9IUI - chains A and B; structure by X-ray diffraction, 1.93 A resolution.

# Chain A
Molecule: Disks large homolog 4
Organism: Rattus norvegicus
Notes: fragment: GK domain
Reference sequence: P31016 (DLG4_RAT); residue numbers follow UniProt; this construct covers 531-713
Chain sequence (189 residues; each row starts with the number of its first residue):
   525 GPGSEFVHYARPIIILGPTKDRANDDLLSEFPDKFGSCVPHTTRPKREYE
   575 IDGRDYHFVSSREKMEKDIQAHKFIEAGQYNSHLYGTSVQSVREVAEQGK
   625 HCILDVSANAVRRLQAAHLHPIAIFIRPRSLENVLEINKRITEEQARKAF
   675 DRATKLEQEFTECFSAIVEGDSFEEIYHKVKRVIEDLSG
Disordered / not traced: 525-532
Differences from the reference sequence: expression tag (525-530)
Curated features (UniProtKB/Swiss-Prot):
  - modified residue: Tyr580 (Phosphotyrosine), Ser606 (Phosphoserine), Ser654 (Phosphoserine)

# Chain B
Molecule: FingR targeting PSD-95
Organism: unclassified sequences
Chain sequence (96 residues; numbered -5 to 90; the number before each row is that of its first residue; numbers below 1 keep their minus sign (Gly-5 is residue -5)):
    -5 GPGSEFMLEVKEASPTSIQISWVLHLRHVRYYRITYGETGGNSPVQEFTV
    45 PGSKSTATISGLKPGVDYTITVYAVTIFSAYRSAWPPISINYRTGS
Disordered / not traced: -5 to -1
From the paper describing this entry:
  - mutagenesis - F72E: decreased localization

# How chain A and chain B interact
Pairs across the interface - 44 pairs, chain A then chain B:
  Asp545(A) - Leu20(B)
  Asp545(A) - Ala78(B)
  Asp545(A) - Trp79(B)  hydrogen bond (side chain-backbone)
  Asn548(A) - Phe72(B)
  Asp549(A) - Leu20(B)
  Asp549(A) - Arg21(B)  hydrogen bond (side chain-backbone)
  Asp549(A) - His22(B)  hydrogen bond (side chain-backbone)
  Leu552(A) - His22(B)
  Leu552(A) - Ile71(B)  hydrophobic
  Leu552(A) - Phe72(B)  hydrophobic
  Ser553(A) - Arg21(B)
  Ser553(A) - His22(B)  hydrogen bond
  Ser561(A) - Ile71(B)
  Ser561(A) - Phe72(B)
  Pro564(A) - Arg24(B)
  Pro564(A) - Ala74(B)  hydrophobic
  Arg571(A) - Tyr25(B)
  Arg571(A) - Thr43(B)  hydrogen bond
  Tyr573(A) - Tyr25(B)
  Tyr573(A) - Thr43(B)  hydrogen bond
  Asp579(A) - Arg24(B)  hydrogen bond (backbone-side chain)
  Tyr580(A) - Arg24(B)
  Tyr580(A) - Tyr25(B)
  Tyr580(A) - Ala74(B)  hydrogen bond (side chain-backbone)
  Glu600(A) - Arg76(B)  salt bridge
  Tyr604(A) - Tyr75(B)  hydrophobic
  Asn605(A) - Glu41(B)
  Asn605(A) - Tyr75(B)
  Tyr609(A) - Ala74(B)
  Tyr609(A) - Tyr75(B)
  Thr611(A) - Ala74(B)
  Ile627(A) - Phe72(B)
  Leu628(A) - Phe72(B)
  Asp629(A) - Thr70(B)
  Asp629(A) - Phe72(B)  hydrogen bond (backbone-backbone)
  Asp629(A) - Ser73(B)
  Asp629(A) - Arg76(B)  hydrogen bond (backbone-side chain)
  Val630(A) - Arg76(B)
  Ser631(A) - Arg76(B)
  Ile665(A) - Pro80(B)  hydrophobic
  Gln669(A) - Trp79(B)
  Gln669(A) - Pro80(B)
  Ala673(A) - Trp79(B)  hydrophobic
  Arg676(A) - Trp79(B)
Other interface residues (no listed pair), chain A (30 interface residues in all): Cys562, Arg578, Gly610, Arg664, Lys672
Other interface residues (no listed pair), chain B (21 interface residues in all): His19, Val44, Pro45, Pro81
From the paper, about this interface:
  - residue pairs: Asp545(A)-Trp79(B) (hydrogen bond), Asp549(A)-Arg21(B), Ser553(A)-His22(B) (hydrogen bond), Asp579(A)-Arg24(B), Tyr580(A)-Tyr25(B), Glu600(A)-Arg76(B), Asn605(A)-Tyr75(B), Asp629(A)-Arg76(B), Asp629(A)-Thr70(B), Phe72(B)-Asp629(A)
  - interface residues, chain B: Pro45(B), Ile71(B), Ala74(B), Tyr75(B), Trp79(B), Pro80(B)
  - hot spots on chain B (mutagenesis) - F72E: abolished binding to Disks large homolog 4 (chain A)

# Summary
30 residues of chain A and 21 residues of chain B are in contact, with 10 hydrogen bonds and 1 salt bridge.
Among the polar pairs are Glu600(A)-Arg76(B), Asp545(A)-Trp79(B) and Asp549(A)-Arg21(B). The authors report
hydrogen bonds between Asp545(A) and Trp79(B) and Ser553(A) and His22(B); contacts between Asp549(A) and
Arg21(B), Asp579(A) and Arg24(B) and Tyr580(A) and Tyr25(B) among others. From the paper: F72E of chain B
reduces localization; interface residues Pro45(B), Ile71(B) and Ala74(B) among others.
Chain A is Disks large homolog 4 (Rattus norvegicus) and chain B is FingR targeting PSD-95 (unclassified
sequences); the structure, Crystal structure of PSD-95 GK domain in complex with GK_FingR, was determined by
X-ray diffraction.
